4C0Y - chains A and B of the 5 polymer chains in the assembly; structure by electron microscopy, 16.00 A resolution (very low resolution: no residue pairs are listed; an interface is given only as per-side residue counts).

[Chain A]
Protein: VP1
From: Human enterovirus 71
UniProtKB: A9X4C2 (A9X4C2_9ENTO); residues 1-298 here correspond to UniProt positions 566-863 (UniProt number = residue number + 565)
Amino-acid sequence (298 residues; each row starts with the number of its first residue):
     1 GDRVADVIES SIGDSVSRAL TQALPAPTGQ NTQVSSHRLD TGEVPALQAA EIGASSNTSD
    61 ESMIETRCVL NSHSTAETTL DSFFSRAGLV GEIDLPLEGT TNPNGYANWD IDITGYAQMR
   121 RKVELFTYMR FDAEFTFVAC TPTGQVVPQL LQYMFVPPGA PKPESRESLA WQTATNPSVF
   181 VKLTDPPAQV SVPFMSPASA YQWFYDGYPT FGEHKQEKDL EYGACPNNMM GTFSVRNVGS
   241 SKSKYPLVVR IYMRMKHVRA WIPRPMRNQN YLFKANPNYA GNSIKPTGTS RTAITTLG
Unresolved in the structure: 1-72, 298

[Chain B]
Protein: VP2
From: Human enterovirus 71
UniProtKB: A9X4C2 (A9X4C2_9ENTO); residues 1-254 here correspond to UniProt positions 70-323 (UniProt number = residue number + 69)
Amino-acid sequence (254 residues; each row starts with the number of its first residue):
     1 SPSAEACGYS DRVAQLTIGN STITTQEAAN IIVGYGEWPS YCSDDDATAV DKPTRPDVSV
    61 NRFYTLDTKL WEKSSKGWYW KFPDVLTETG VFGQNAQFHY LYRSGFCIHV QCNASKFHQG
   121 ALLVAILPEY VIGTVAGGTG TEDSHPPYKQ TQPGADGFEL QHPYVLDAGI PISQLTVCPH
   181 QWINLRTNNC ATIIVPYMNT LPFDSALNHC NFGLLVVPIS PLDFDQGATP VIPITITLAP
   241 MCSEFAGLRQ AVTQ
Unresolved in the structure: 1-10

[Chain A / chain B interface]
At this resolution (16 A) residue pairs are not listed: 28 residues of chain A and 33 of chain B lie at the interface.

[Overview]
28 residues of chain A face 33 of chain B across their interface.
Chain A is VP1 and chain B is VP2, both from Human enterovirus 71; the structure, Cryo-EM reconstruction of
empty enterovirus 71 in complex with a neutralizing antibody E18, was determined by electron microscopy (same
publication as 4C0U and 4C10).
